2YW7 - chains B and D of the 10 polymer chains in the assembly; structure by X-ray diffraction, 3.30 A resolution.

Chain B (and D):
Protein: Starvation-induced DNA protecting protein
Organism: Mycobacterium smegmatis
Notes: chain D of this document is another copy of the same molecule, construct and numbering; everything in this record applies to it too
UniProtKB: A0R692 (A0R692_MYCS2); numbering as in UniProt (aligned over 1-183)
Amino-acid sequence (183 residues; row label = number of the first residue in the row):
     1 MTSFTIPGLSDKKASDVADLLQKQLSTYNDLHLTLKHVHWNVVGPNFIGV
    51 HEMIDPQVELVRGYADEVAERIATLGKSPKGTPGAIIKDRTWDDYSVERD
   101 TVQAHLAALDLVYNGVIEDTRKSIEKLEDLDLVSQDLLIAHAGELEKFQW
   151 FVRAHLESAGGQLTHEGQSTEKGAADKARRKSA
Disordered / not traced: 1-10, 156-183
Curated features (UniProtKB/Swiss-Prot):
  - binding site (Fe cation): His39, Asp66, Glu70

How chain B and chain D interact:
Pairs across the interface (17; chain B residue first):
  Arg121(B) - Asp131(D)  salt bridge
  Arg121(B) - Leu132(D)
  Arg121(B) - Val133(D)
  Ile124(B) - Leu132(D)  hydrophobic
  Glu128(B) - Glu128(D)
  Glu128(B) - Leu132(D)
  Gln135(B) - Leu132(D)
  Asp136(B) - Asp136(D)
  Ile139(B) - Val133(D)  hydrophobic
  Ile139(B) - Asp136(D)
  Ala142(B) - Val133(D)  hydrophobic
  Gly143(B) - Val133(D)
  Glu146(B) - Arg71(D)  salt bridge
  Glu146(B) - Thr74(D)
  Lys147(B) - Thr74(D)
  Trp150(B) - Ala73(D)
  Trp150(B) - Thr74(D)
Also at the interface, not in a pair above, chain D (9 interface residues in all): Glu70

Overview:
11 residues of chain B face 9 of chain D across their interface, with 2 salt bridges. Among the polar pairs
are Arg121(B)-Asp131(D) and Glu146(B)-Arg71(D). From UniProt: 3 Fe cation-binding residues on chain B.
Both chains are Starvation-induced DNA protecting protein (Mycobacterium smegmatis). Entry 2YW7 (Crystal
structure of C-terminal deletion mutant of Mycobacterium smegmatis Dps) was determined by X-ray diffraction
(same publication as 2YW6).
